3EKJ - chain A; structure by X-ray diffraction, 2.80 A resolution.

# Chain A
Protein: Myosin light chain kinase, Green fluorescent protein, Calmodulin chimera
Organism: artificial gene
UniProtKB: chimeric construct of P42212, P0DP29: residues 62-151 from P42212 (GFP_AEQVI) positions 149-238 (UniProt number = residue number + 87); residues 160-302 from P42212 (GFP_AEQVI) positions 2-144 (UniProt number = residue number - 158); residues 305-451 from P0DP29 positions 3-149 (UniProt number = residue number - 302)
Amino-acid sequence (449 residues; row label = number of the first residue in the row; note: 2 numbers in that range are skipped by the numbering (no residue carries them; nothing is unmodelled there)):
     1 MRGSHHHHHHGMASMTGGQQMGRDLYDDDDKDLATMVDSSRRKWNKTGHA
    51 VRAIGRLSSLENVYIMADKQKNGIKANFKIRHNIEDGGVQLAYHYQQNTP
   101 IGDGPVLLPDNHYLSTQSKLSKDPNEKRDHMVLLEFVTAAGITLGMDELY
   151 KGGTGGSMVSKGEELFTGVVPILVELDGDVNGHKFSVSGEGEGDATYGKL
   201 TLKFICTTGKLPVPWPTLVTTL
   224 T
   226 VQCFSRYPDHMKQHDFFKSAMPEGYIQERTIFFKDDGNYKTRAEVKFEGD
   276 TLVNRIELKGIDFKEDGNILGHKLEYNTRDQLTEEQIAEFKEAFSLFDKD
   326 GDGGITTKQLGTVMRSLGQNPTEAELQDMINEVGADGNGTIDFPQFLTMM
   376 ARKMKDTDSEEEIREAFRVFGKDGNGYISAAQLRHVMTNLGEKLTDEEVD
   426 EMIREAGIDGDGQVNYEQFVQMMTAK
Disordered / not traced: 1-59, 145-156, 360-363, 380-451
Construct notes: linker (152-159, 303-304); chromophore (224); engineered mutation G329 (Thr27 in P0DP29), Q334 (Glu32 in P0DP29), G359 (Asp57 in P0DP29), Q370 (Glu68 in P0DP29), G396 (Asp94 in P0DP29), Q407 (Glu105 in P0DP29), G432 (Asp130 in P0DP29), Q443 (Glu141 in P0DP29)
Modified positions: T224 (chromophore; CRO)
Curated features (UniProtKB/Swiss-Prot):
  - binding site (Ca(2+)): D323, D325, D327, D361, N363, T365, D398, N400, Y402, D434, D436, Q438
  - modified residue: K324 (N6-acetyllysine), T347 (Phosphothreonine), S384 (Phosphoserine), K397 (N6-acetyllysine), Y402 (Phosphotyrosine), S404 (Phosphoserine), T413 (Phosphothreonine), K418 (N6,N6,N6-trimethyllysine), Y441 (Phosphotyrosine)
  - cross-link: K324 (Glycyl lysine isopeptide (Lys-Gly) (interchain with G-Cter in SUMO2))
Covalently attached groups: covalent link L222-T224; covalent link T224-V226
Reported in the primary citation:
  - conformationally variable residues (loop rearrangement): L60 to E61
  - contacts within the chain: E61-R81 (hydrogen bond)

# In short
Curated annotation (UniProt) lists 12 Ca2+-binding residues. The paper reports conformational variability at
L60; contacts within the chain involving E61 and R81.
Chain A is Myosin light chain kinase, Green fluorescent protein, Calmodulin chimera (artificial gene); the
structure, Calcium-free GCaMP2 (calcium binding deficient mutant), was determined by X-ray diffraction (same
publication as 3EK4, 3EK7, 3EK8 and 3EKH).
